7K26 - chains A and C of the 12 polymer chains in the assembly; structure by X-ray diffraction, 2.70 A resolution.

Chain A (and C):
Name: Ferritin heavy chain
From: Homo sapiens
Notes: EC 1.16.3.1; chain C of this document is another copy of the same molecule, construct and numbering; everything in this record applies to it too
UniProtKB: P02794 (FRIH_HUMAN); residues 1-182 here correspond to UniProt positions 2-183 (UniProt number = residue number + 1)
Sequence (182 residues; numbered 1 to 182; the number before each row is that of its first residue):
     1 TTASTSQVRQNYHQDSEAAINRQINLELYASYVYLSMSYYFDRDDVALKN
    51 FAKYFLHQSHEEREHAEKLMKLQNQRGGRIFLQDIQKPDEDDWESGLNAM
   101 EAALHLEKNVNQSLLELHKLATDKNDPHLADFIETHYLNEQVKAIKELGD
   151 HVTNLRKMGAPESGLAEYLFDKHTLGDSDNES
Not modelled in the structure: 1-3, 178-182
Sequence notes: conflict Q86 (Lys87 in P02794), E90 (Cys91 in P02794), A102 (Cys103 in P02794), A130 (Cys131 in P02794)
Bound ions: Fe ion near E62 (its only coordinating residue here); Na+: E134 (shared with E134(C) of chain C; 1 residue of chain G)
Curated features (UniProtKB/Swiss-Prot):
  - binding site (Fe cation): E27, E62, H65, E107, Q141
  - site: R22 (Essential for association with cargo receptor NCOA4)
  - modified residue: T1 (N-acetylthreonine), S178 (Phosphoserine), S182 (Phosphoserine)

How chain A and chain C interact:
Pairs across the interface - 25 pairs, chain A then chain C:
  L104(A) with Q7(C)
  K108(A) with Q7(C), hydrogen bond (side chain-backbone); R9(C), hydrogen bond (side chain-backbone); Q10(C)
  N111(A) with Q10(C), hydrogen bond
  Q112(A) with Q10(C), hydrogen bond (backbone-side chain)
  L115(A) with N11(C); P127(C), hydrophobic
  H118(A) with P127(C)
  E134(A) with P127(C); D131(C); E134(C)
  L138(A) with P127(C), hydrophobic; H128(C)
  N139(A) with H128(C), hydrogen bond
  V142(A) with Q75(C); R76(C); H128(C)
  K143(A) with Q75(C)
  I145(A) with V8(C); Q10(C)
  K146(A) with N74(C)
  G149(A) with Q7(C), hydrogen bond (backbone-side chain)
  V152(A) with Q7(C)
  T153(A) with Q7(C), hydrogen bond
Other interface residues (no listed pair), chain A (17 interface residues in all): R156

Overview:
The interface between chain A and chain C involves 17 residues on one side and 12 on the other, with 7
hydrogen bonds. Polar pairs include K108(A)-Q7(C), K108(A)-R9(C) and N111(A)-Q10(C). Curated annotation
(UniProt) lists 5 Fe cation-binding residues on chain A.
Both chains are Ferritin heavy chain (Homo sapiens). Entry 7K26 (Crystal structure of Human H-chain Ferritin
variant infused with Sodium Acrylate) was determined by X-ray diffraction together with 6WYF, 6WYG and 6WYH
from the same study.
